Entry 6BBM (electron microscopy, 4.10 A resolution (low resolution: residue-level contacts below are approximate; hydrogen-bond / salt-bridge calls are withheld)); this record covers chains C and W of the 11 polymer chains in the assembly.

# Chain C
Name: Replicative DNA helicase
Organism: Escherichia coli O111:NM
Notes: EC 3.6.4.12
UniProt: A0A365Q7M1 (A0A365Q7M1_ECOLX); residues 1-471 here = UniProt positions 1-471
Chain sequence (471 residues; numbered 1 to 471; the number before each row is that of its first residue):
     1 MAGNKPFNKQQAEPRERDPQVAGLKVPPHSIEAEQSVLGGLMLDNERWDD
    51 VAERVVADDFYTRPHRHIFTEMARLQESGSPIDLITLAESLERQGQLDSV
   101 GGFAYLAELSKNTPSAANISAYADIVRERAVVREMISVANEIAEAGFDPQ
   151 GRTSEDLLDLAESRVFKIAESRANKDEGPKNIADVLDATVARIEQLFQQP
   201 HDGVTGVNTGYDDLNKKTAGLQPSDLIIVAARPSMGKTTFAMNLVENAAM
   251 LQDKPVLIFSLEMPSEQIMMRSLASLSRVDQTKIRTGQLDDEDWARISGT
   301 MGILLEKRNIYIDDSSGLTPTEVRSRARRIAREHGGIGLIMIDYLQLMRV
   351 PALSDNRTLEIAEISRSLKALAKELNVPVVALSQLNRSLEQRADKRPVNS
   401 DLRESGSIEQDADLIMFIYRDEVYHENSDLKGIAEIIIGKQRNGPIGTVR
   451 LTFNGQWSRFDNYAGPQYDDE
Not modelled in the structure: 1-18
Ligand contacts: ADP (adenosine-5'-diphosphate): Arg-232, Pro-233, Ser-234, Met-235, Gly-236, Lys-237, Thr-238, Thr-239, Glu-262, Arg-271, Thr-282, Arg-420
Reported in the primary citation:
  - catalytic residues: Glu-262
  - binding site for ADP: Lys-440, Arg-442
  - conformationally variable residues: Glu-262, Arg-403, Glu-404, Gly-406, Lys-440, Arg-442

# Chain W
Name: Replication protein P
Organism: Escherichia phage lambda
UniProt: P03689 (VRPP_LAMBD); residues 1-107 carry their UniProt numbers (107 of 233 residues fall inside the UniProt entry; the rest is not from it)
Chain sequence (233 residues; each row starts with the number of its first residue; X marks 126 residues of unknown identity (built as UNK)):
     1 MKNIAAQMVNFDREQMRRIANNMPEQYDEKPQVQQVAQIINGVFSQLLAT
    51 FPASLANRDQNEVNEIRRQWVLAFRENGITTMEQVNAGMRVARRQNRPFL
   101 PSPGQFVXXXXXXXXXXXXXXXXXXXXXXXXXXXXXXXXXXXXXXXXXXX
   151 XXXXXXXXXXXXXXXXXXXXXXXXXXXXXXXXXXXXXXXXXXXXXXXXXX
   201 XXXXXXXXXXXXXXXXXXXXXXXXXXXXXXXXX
Not modelled in the structure: 1-108
Ligand contacts: ADP (adenosine-5'-diphosphate): UNK_207, UNK_208, UNK_209

# How chain C and chain W interact
Chain C side of the interface, 16 residues: Glu-77, Val-190, Leu-196, Phe-197, Gln-391, Arg-392, Ala-393, Asp-394, Arg-396, Val-398, Ser-400, Pro-445, Ile-446, Gly-447, Thr-448, Arg-450
Interface features reported in the paper:
  - interface residues, chain C: Glu-77(C)

# Summary
Chain C and chain W make no direct contact in this assembly. Bound to chain C: ADP. Ligands of chain W: ADP.
The paper reports the catalytic residue Glu-262(C); a binding site for ADP at Lys-440(C) and Arg-442(C).
Chain C is Replicative DNA helicase (Escherichia coli O111:NM) and chain W is Replication protein P
(Escherichia phage lambda); the structure, Mechanisms of Opening and Closing of the Bacterial Replicative
Helicase: The DnaB Helicase and Lambda P ..., was determined by electron microscopy.
